Entry 3ECH (X-ray diffraction, 1.80 A resolution); this record covers chains A and B of the 3 polymer chains in the assembly.

[Chain A (and B)]
Molecule: Multidrug resistance operon repressor
Organism: Pseudomonas aeruginosa
Notes: chain B of this document is another copy of the same molecule, construct and numbering; everything in this record applies to it too
UniProtKB: P52003 (MEXR_PSEAE); residue numbers follow UniProt; this construct covers 1-142
Amino-acid sequence (142 residues; row label = number of the first residue in the row):
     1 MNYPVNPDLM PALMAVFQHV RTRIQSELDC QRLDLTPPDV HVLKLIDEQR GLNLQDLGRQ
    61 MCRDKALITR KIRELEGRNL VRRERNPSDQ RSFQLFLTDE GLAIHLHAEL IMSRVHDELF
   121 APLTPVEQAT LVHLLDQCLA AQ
Not modelled in the structure: 63-65, 84-93 (chain B: 62-67, 142)
Construct notes: engineered mutation Leu106 (Gln in P52003), Leu110 (Ala in P52003)
Reported in the primary citation:
  - conformationally variable residues (domain motion, helix shift): Asp8, Thr22, Leu67, Arg73, Ser88, Ala121

[Chain A / chain B interface]
Residue-residue contacts - 80 pairs, chain A then chain B:
  Met1(A) with Ala121(B); Pro122(B)
  Asn2(A) with Ala121(B)
  Tyr3(A) with Ala121(B), hydrogen bond (backbone-backbone); Pro122(B); Leu123(B); Thr124(B); Pro125(B); Gln128(B)
  Pro4(A) with Gln128(B), hydrogen bond (backbone-side chain)
  Val5(A) with Asp117(B); Ala121(B); Gln128(B)
  Asn6(A) with Gln128(B), hydrogen bond (backbone-side chain)
  Asp8(A) with Val132(B)
  Leu9(A) with Phe120(B), hydrophobic; Gln128(B); Leu131(B), hydrophobic; Val132(B), hydrophobic
  Met10(A) with Met112(B), hydrophobic; His116(B), hydrogen bond; Phe120(B)
  Ala12(A) with Asp136(B)
  Leu13(A) with Val16(B), hydrophobic; Phe17(B), hydrophobic; Phe120(B), hydrophobic; Leu135(B)
  Met14(A) with Met112(B), hydrophobic
  Ala15(A) with Leu139(B), hydrophobic
  Val16(A) with Leu13(B), hydrophobic; Leu135(B); Leu139(B)
  Phe17(A) with Phe17(B), hydrophobic
  His19(A) with Leu139(B)
  Met112(A) with Met10(B), hydrophobic; Met14(B), hydrophobic
  His116(A) with Met10(B); Met14(B)
  Asp117(A) with Val5(B)
  Leu119(A) with Leu13(B), hydrophobic; Cys138(B)
  Phe120(A) with Val5(B), hydrophobic; Leu9(B), hydrophobic; Met10(B); Leu13(B), hydrophobic; Cys138(B), hydrophobic
  Pro122(A) with Gln137(B), hydrogen bond (backbone-side chain); Ala141(B), hydrophobic
  Leu123(A) with Leu134(B), hydrophobic; Gln137(B); Cys138(B), hydrophobic
  Glu127(A) with Leu134(B); Gln137(B), hydrogen bond
  Gln128(A) with Val5(B); Asn6(B), hydrogen bond (side chain-backbone); Leu9(B)
  Ala129(A) with Asn6(B)
  Thr130(A) with Leu134(B)
  Leu131(A) with Leu9(B), hydrophobic; Leu131(B), hydrophobic; Leu134(B)
  Val132(A) with Asn6(B); Asp8(B); Leu9(B), hydrophobic
  Leu134(A) with Glu127(B); Thr130(B); Leu131(B); Leu134(B), hydrophobic
  Leu135(A) with Leu13(B); Val16(B), hydrophobic
  Gln137(A) with Leu123(B)
  Cys138(A) with Leu119(B); Leu123(B), hydrophobic
  Leu139(A) with Ala15(B), hydrophobic; His19(B)
  Ala141(A) with Pro122(B), hydrophobic
  Gln142(A) with His19(B); Glu118(B), hydrogen bond (side chain-backbone); Leu119(B); Pro122(B)
Also at the interface, not in a pair above, chain A (37 interface residues in all): Pro125
Also at the interface, not in a pair above, chain B (41 interface residues in all): Tyr3, Pro4, Ala12, Val20, Ser113, Ala129, His133

[In short]
Chain A and chain B form an interface of 37 and 41 residues respectively, with 8 hydrogen bonds. Among the
polar pairs are Pro4(A)-Gln128(B), Asn6(A)-Gln128(B) and Met10(A)-His116(B). The paper reports conformational
variability at Asp8(A), Thr22(A) and Leu67(A) among others.
Chain A and chain B are both Multidrug resistance operon repressor (Pseudomonas aeruginosa); the structure,
The MarR-family repressor MexR in complex with its antirepressor ArmR, was determined by X-ray diffraction.
